PDB entry 3HF9 | X-ray diffraction, 2.88 A resolution | chains F and N of the 28 polymer chains in the assembly

[Chain F]
Molecule: Proteasome (Alpha subunit) PrcA
Source organism: Mycobacterium tuberculosis
Notes: EC 3.4.25.1
UniProt: O33244 (O33244_MYCTU); numbering as in UniProt (aligned over 10-248)
Amino-acid sequence (240 residues; each row starts with the number of its first residue):
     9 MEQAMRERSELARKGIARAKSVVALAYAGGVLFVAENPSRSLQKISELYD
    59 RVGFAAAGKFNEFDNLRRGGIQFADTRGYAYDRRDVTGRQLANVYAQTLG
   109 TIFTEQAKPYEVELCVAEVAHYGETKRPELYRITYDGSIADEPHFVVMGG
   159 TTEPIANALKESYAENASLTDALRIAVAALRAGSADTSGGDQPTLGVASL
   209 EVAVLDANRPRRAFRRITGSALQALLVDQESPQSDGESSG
Not modelled in the structure: 9-27, 191-204, 235-248
Construct notes: initiating methionine (9)

[Chain N]
Molecule: Proteasome (Beta subunit) PrcB
Source organism: Mycobacterium tuberculosis
Notes: EC 3.4.25.1
UniProt: O33245 (O33245_MYCTU); residues 2-234 here correspond to UniProt positions 59-291 (UniProt number = residue number + 57)
Amino-acid sequence (240 residues; numbered 1 to 240; the number before each row is that of its first residue):
     1 XTIVALKYPGGVVMAGDRRSTQGNMISGRDVRKVYITDDYTATGIAGTAA
    51 VAVEFARLYAVELEHYEKLEGVPLTFAGKINRLAIMVRGNLAAAMQGLLA
   101 LPLLAGYDIHASDPQSAGRIVSFDAAGGWNIEEEGYQAVGSGSLFAKSSM
   151 KKLYSQVTDGDSGLRVAVEALYDAADDDSATGGPDLVRGIFPTAVIIDAD
   201 GAVDVPESRIAELARAIIESRSGADTFGSDGGEKHHHHHH
Not modelled in the structure: 94-98, 223-240
Construct notes: insertion (1); expression tag (235-240)
Modified / non-standard residues: OZT ((4S,5R)-5-methyl-2-oxo-1,3-oxazolidine-4-carboxylic acid) at position 1

[How chain F and chain N interact]
Pairs across the interface (18; chain F residue first):
  R85(F) - Y66(N)
  R85(F) - E70(N)  salt bridge
  Y87(F) - N81(N)  hydrogen bond (backbone-side chain)
  A88(F) - N81(N)  hydrogen bond (backbone-side chain)
  A88(F) - R82(N)  hydrogen bond (backbone-side chain)
  A88(F) - I85(N)
  Y89(F) - Y66(N)  hydrophobic
  Y89(F) - L74(N)  hydrophobic
  Y89(F) - G78(N)
  Y89(F) - N81(N)  hydrogen bond (backbone-side chain)
  Y89(F) - R82(N)
  D90(F) - Y66(N)
  D90(F) - L74(N)
  D90(F) - T75(N)  hydrogen bond
  D90(F) - G78(N)  hydrogen bond (side chain-backbone)
  R92(F) - T75(N)
  D93(F) - Y66(N)  hydrogen bond
  Q98(F) - E70(N)

[In short]
Chain F and chain N each contribute 8 residues to their interface, with 7 hydrogen bonds and 1 salt bridge.
Polar contacts include R85(F)-E70(N), Y87(F)-N81(N) and A88(F)-N81(N).
Here chain F is Proteasome (Alpha subunit) PrcA and chain N is Proteasome (Beta subunit) PrcB, both from
Mycobacterium tuberculosis. Entry 3HF9 (Crystal Structure of Mycobacterium Tuberculosis Proteasome open-gate
mutant modified by inhibitor GL1) was determined by X-ray diffraction, deposited together with 3H6F, 3H6I and
3HFA.
